5TTK - chain A; structure by X-ray diffraction, 2.51 A resolution.

Chain A:
Protein: Amine oxidase
From: Pseudomonas putida (strain S16)
Reference sequence: F8G0P2 (F8G0P2_PSEP6); residues 1-482 here = UniProt positions 1-482
Chain sequence (490 residues; each row starts with the number of its first residue):
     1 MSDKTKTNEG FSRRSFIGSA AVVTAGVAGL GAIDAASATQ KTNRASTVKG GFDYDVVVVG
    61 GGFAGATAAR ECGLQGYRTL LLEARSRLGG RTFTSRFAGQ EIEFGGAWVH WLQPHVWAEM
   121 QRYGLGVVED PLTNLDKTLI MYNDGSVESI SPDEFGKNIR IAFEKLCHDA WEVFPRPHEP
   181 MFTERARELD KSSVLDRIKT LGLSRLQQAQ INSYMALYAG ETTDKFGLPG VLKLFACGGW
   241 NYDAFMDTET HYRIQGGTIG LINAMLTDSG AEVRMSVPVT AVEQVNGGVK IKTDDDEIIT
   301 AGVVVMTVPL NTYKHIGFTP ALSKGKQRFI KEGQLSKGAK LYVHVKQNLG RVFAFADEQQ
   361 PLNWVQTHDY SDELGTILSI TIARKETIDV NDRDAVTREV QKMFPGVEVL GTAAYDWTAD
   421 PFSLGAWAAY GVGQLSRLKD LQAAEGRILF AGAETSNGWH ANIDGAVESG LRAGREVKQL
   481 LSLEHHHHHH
Unresolved in the structure: 1-50, 483-490
Differences from the reference sequence: expression tag (483-490)
Modified residues: Mse1 (selenomethionine); Mse120, Mse141, Mse181, Mse215, Mse246, Mse265, Mse275, Mse306, Mse403 (selenomethionine; parent Met)
UniProt features mapped onto this chain:
  - binding site (FAD): Ala64, Glu83, Ala84, Arg85, Arg91, Trp108, Val279, Ala453, Asn462, Ile463
  - binding site ((S)-nicotine): Thr381
Small-molecule neighbours: FAD (flavin-adenine dinucleotide): Val59, Gly60, Gly61, Gly62, Phe63, Ala64, Gly65, Leu82, Glu83, Ala84, Arg85, Gly89, Gly90, Arg91, Thr92, Phe104, Gly105, Gly106, Ala107, Trp108, Gln113, Glu249, Val277, Pro278, Val279, Thr307, Val308, Pro309, Thr312, Ile316, Lys340, Trp417, Phe422, Ala426, Trp427, Gly452, Ala453, Ala461, Asn462, Ile463, Ala466

Overview:
Chain A binds flavin-adenine dinucleotide. Curated annotation (UniProt) lists 10 FAD-binding residues and
(S)-nicotine-binding residue Thr381.
Chain A is Amine oxidase (Pseudomonas putida (strain S16)); the structure, Crystal Structure of
Selenomethionine-incorporated Nicotine Oxidoreductase from Pseudomonas putida, was determined by X-ray
diffraction, deposited together with 5TTJ and 5TJR.
